8FYB - chains F and G of the 10 polymer chains in the assembly; structure by electron microscopy, 3.10 A resolution.

[Chain F]
Molecule: Cas1
Amino-acid sequence (316 residues; row label = number of the first residue in the row):
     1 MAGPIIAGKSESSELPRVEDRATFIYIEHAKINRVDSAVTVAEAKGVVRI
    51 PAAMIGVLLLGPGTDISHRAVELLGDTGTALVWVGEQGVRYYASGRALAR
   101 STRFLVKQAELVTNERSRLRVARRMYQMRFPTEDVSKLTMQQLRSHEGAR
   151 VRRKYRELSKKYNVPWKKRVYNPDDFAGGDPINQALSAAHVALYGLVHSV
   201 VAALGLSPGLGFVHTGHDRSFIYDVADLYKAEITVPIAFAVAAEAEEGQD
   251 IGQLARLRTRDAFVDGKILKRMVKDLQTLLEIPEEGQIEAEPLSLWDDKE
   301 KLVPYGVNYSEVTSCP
Disordered / not traced: 1, 283-316
From the paper describing this entry:
  - binding site for the 33-nt DNA strand: Lys-168
  - binding site for the 78-nt DNA strand: Gln-141
  - binding site for the 64-nt DNA strand (chain G): Lys-168

[Chain G]
Molecule: 64-nt DNA strand
Sequence (64 nucleotides; numbered 1 to 64; the number before each row is that of its first residue):
     1 AGATTGAGACCAGGTCTCCGTTTCATGAGTCTTTCCCGCACGAGCGGGGG
    51 TGATCCCACGCGCA
Disordered / not traced: 53-64

[How chain F and chain G interact]
Residue-residue contacts (4; chain F residue first):
  Ile-6(F) / DA25(G)  sugar contact
  Arg-17(F) / DA40(G)  salt bridge to the phosphate
  Arg-69(F) / DT23(G)  hydrogen bond to the phosphate
  Arg-69(F) / DC24(G)  salt bridge to the phosphate
Also at the interface, not in a pair above, chain F (4 interface residues in all): Lys-9
Also at the interface, not in a pair above, chain G (5 interface residues in all): DC39

[In short]
Chain F and chain G form an interface of 4 and 5 residues respectively, with 1 hydrogen bond and 2 salt
bridges. Polar pairs include Arg-69(F)/DT23(G), Arg-17(F)/DA40(G) and Arg-69(F)/DC24(G). The paper reports a
binding site for the 33-nt DNA strand at Lys-168(F); a binding site for the 78-nt DNA strand at Gln-141(F).
Chain F is Cas1 and chain G is a 64-nt DNA strand; the structure, Cryo-EM structure of
Cas1:Cas2-DEDDh:half-site integration complex, was determined by electron microscopy, deposited together with
8FY9, 8FYA, 8FYC and 8FYD.
